Entry 6GVA (X-ray diffraction, 2.15 A resolution); this record covers chains A and B.

== Chain A ==
Name: Cyclin-dependent kinase 2
From: Homo sapiens
Notes: EC 2.7.11.22
UniProtKB: P24941 (CDK2_HUMAN); numbering as in UniProt (aligned over 1-298)
Sequence (299 residues; row label = number of the first residue in the row; numbering starts at 0):
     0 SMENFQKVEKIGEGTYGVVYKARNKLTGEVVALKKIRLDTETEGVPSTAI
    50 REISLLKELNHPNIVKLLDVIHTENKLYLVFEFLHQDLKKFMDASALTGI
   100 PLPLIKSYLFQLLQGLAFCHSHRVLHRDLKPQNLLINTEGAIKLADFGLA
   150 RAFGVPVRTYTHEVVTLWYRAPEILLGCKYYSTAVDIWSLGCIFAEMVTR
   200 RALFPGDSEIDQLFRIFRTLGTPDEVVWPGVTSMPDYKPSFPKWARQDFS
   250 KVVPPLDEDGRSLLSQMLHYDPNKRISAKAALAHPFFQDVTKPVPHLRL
Unresolved in the structure: 0, 39-40, 291-298
Modified positions: Thr160 (phosphothreonine; TPO)
Sequence notes: expression tag (0)
Residues lining bound ligands: FCQ (5-(2-azanylethylsulfanyl)-3-propan-2-yl-N-[(4-pyridin-2-ylphenyl)methyl]-2H-pyrazolo[4,3-d]pyrimidin-7-amine): Glu8, Lys9, Ile10, Gly11, Val18, Ala31, Val64, Phe80, Glu81, Phe82, Leu83, His84, Gln85, Asp86, Lys89, Gln131, Leu134, Ala144
UniProt features mapped onto this chain:
  - active site: Asp127 (Proton acceptor)
  - binding site (ATP): Ile10 to Val18, Lys33, Glu81 to Leu83, Asp86, Lys129 to Asn132, Asp145
  - binding site (Mg(2+)): Asn132, Asp145
  - site (CDK7 binding): Lys9, Lys88, Lys89, Leu166
  - modified residue: Met1 (N-acetylmethionine), Lys6 (N6-acetyllysine), Thr14 (Phosphothreonine), Tyr15 (Phosphotyrosine), Tyr19 (Phosphotyrosine), Thr160 (Phosphothreonine)
  - natural variant: Pro45 (P45L: In a glioblastoma multiforme sample)
  - mutagenesis: Lys9 (K9F: Reduced phosphorylation by CAK), Thr14 (T14A: 2-fold increase in activity), Tyr15 (Y15F: 2-fold increase in activity), Lys88 to Lys89 (Reduced phosphorylation by CAK), Thr160 (T160A: Abolishes activity), Leu166 (L166R: Reduced phosphorylation by CAK and reduced kinase activity)

== Chain B ==
Name: Cyclin-A2
From: Homo sapiens
UniProtKB: P20248 (CCNA2_HUMAN); numbering as in UniProt (aligned over 175-432)
Sequence (258 residues; numbered 175 to 432; the number before each row is that of its first residue):
   175 VPDYHEDIHTYLREMEVKCKPKVGYMKKQPDITNSMRAILVDWLVEVGEE
   225 YKLQNETLHLAVNYIDRFLSSMSVLRGKLQLVGTAAMLLASKFEEIYPPE
   275 VAEFVYITDDTYTKKQVLRMEHLVLKVLTFDLAAPTVNQFLTQYFLHQQP
   325 ANCKVESLAMFLGELSLIDADPYLKYLPSVIAGAAFHLALYTVTGQSWPE
   375 SLIRKTGYTLESLKPCLMDLHQTYLKAPQHAQQSIREKYKNSKYHGVSLL
   425 NPPETLNL
Cystine bridges: Cys327 forms a disulfide with the same residue of a neighbouring copy of this chain
Covalent attachments: monothioglycerol (SGM) linked to Cys193
Residues lining bound ligands: monothioglycerol (SGM): Met189, Lys192, Arg241, Asp305

== How chain A and chain B interact ==
Pairs across the interface (59):
  Leu37(A) - His296(B)
  Thr41(A) - Lys288(B)
  Glu42(A) - Lys266(B)  hydrogen bond (backbone-side chain)
  Glu42(A) - Glu274(B)
  Glu42(A) - Val275(B)  hydrogen bond (side chain-backbone)
  Gly43(A) - Lys266(B)
  Gly43(A) - Leu292(B)
  Gly43(A) - Glu295(B)
  Val44(A) - Lys266(B)  hydrogen bond (backbone-side chain)
  Val44(A) - Glu295(B)  hydrogen bond (backbone-side chain)
  Val44(A) - His296(B)
  Val44(A) - Leu299(B)  hydrophobic
  Ser46(A) - Lys266(B)
  Ile49(A) - Leu263(B)  hydrophobic
  Ile49(A) - Lys266(B)
  Ile49(A) - Leu306(B)  hydrophobic
  Arg50(A) - Lys266(B)
  Arg50(A) - Phe267(B)  hydrogen bond (side chain-backbone)
  Arg50(A) - Glu269(B)  hydrogen bond (side chain-backbone)
  Ile52(A) - Phe304(B)  hydrophobic
  Ser53(A) - Phe267(B)
  Ser53(A) - Phe304(B)
  Ser53(A) - Leu306(B)
  Lys56(A) - Thr303(B)  hydrogen bond (side chain-backbone)
  Lys56(A) - Asp305(B)  salt bridge
  Glu57(A) - Tyr185(B)  hydrogen bond
  Glu57(A) - Ala307(B)
  Val69(A) - Phe304(B)  hydrophobic
  His71(A) - His296(B)
  His119(A) - Tyr178(B)
  His119(A) - Ile182(B)
  Ser120(A) - Tyr178(B)
  Ser120(A) - Asp181(B)
  Ser120(A) - Ile182(B)
  His121(A) - Tyr185(B)
  Arg122(A) - Ile182(B)
  Arg122(A) - Tyr185(B)
  Arg122(A) - Ala307(B)  hydrogen bond (side chain-backbone)
  Arg150(A) - Glu268(B)  salt bridge
  Ala151(A) - Phe267(B)  hydrophobic
  Phe152(A) - Ile182(B)  hydrophobic
  Val154(A) - Pro176(B)  hydrophobic
  Val154(A) - Ile182(B)  hydrophobic
  Val154(A) - Thr316(B)  hydrogen bond (backbone-side chain)
  Val154(A) - Gln317(B)  hydrogen bond (backbone-backbone)
  Val154(A) - Leu320(B)  hydrophobic
  Pro155(A) - Thr316(B)
  Arg157(A) - Gln228(B)
  Arg157(A) - Glu268(B)  salt bridge
  Thr158(A) - Ile270(B)
  Tyr159(A) - Ile270(B)
  Thr160(A) - Glu269(B)
  Thr160(A) - Ile270(B)
  Ser276(A) - Asp177(B)
  Ser276(A) - Tyr178(B)
  Ala277(A) - Tyr178(B)  hydrogen bond (backbone-side chain)
  Lys278(A) - Asp177(B)  hydrogen bond (side chain-backbone)
  Lys278(A) - Tyr178(B)  hydrogen bond (backbone-side chain)
  Lys278(A) - Asp181(B)  salt bridge
Other interface residues (no listed pair), chain A (33 interface residues in all): Leu54, Ala116, Thr182
Other interface residues (no listed pair), chain B (33 interface residues in all): His179, Leu186, Met189, Glu230, Pro273

== In short ==
Chain A and chain B each contribute 33 residues to their interface; the contacts include 14 hydrogen bonds and
4 salt bridges. Among the polar pairs are Lys56(A)-Asp305(B), Arg150(A)-Glu268(B) and Arg157(A)-Glu268(B).
Bound to chain A: compound FCQ. Covalently linked monothioglycerol: at Cys193(B).
Chain A is Cyclin-dependent kinase 2 and chain B is Cyclin-A2, both from Homo sapiens; the structure,
CDK2/cyclin A2 in complex with pyrazolo[4,3-d]pyrimidine inhibitor LGR4455, was determined by X-ray
diffraction.
